2VCX - chains A and B; structure by X-ray diffraction, 2.10 A resolution.

[Chain A (and B)]
Name: Glutathione-requiring prostaglandin D synthase
Source organism: Homo sapiens
Notes: EC 5.3.99.2; chain B of this document is another copy of the same molecule, construct and numbering; everything in this record applies to it too
UniProtKB: O60760 (PTGD2_HUMAN); numbering as in UniProt (aligned over 1-199)
Chain sequence (199 residues; numbered 1 to 199; the number before each row is that of its first residue):
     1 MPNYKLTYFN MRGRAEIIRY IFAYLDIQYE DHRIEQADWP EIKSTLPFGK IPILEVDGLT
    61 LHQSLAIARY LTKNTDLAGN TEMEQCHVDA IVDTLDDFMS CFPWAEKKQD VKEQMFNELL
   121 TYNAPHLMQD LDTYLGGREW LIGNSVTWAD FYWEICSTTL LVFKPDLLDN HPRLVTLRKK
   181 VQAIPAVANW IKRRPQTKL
Not modelled in the structure: 1
Residues lining bound ligands: glutathione (GSH): Tyr8, Phe9, Arg14, Trp39, Lys43, Gly49, Lys50, Ile51, Pro52, Gln63, Ser64
Swiss-Prot annotation at these positions:
  - binding site (glutathione): Tyr8, Arg14, Trp39, Gly49 to Ile51, Gln63, Ser64

[Interface between chain A and chain B]
Contacting residue pairs - 51 pairs, chain A then chain B:
  Pro47(A) with Asp130(B)
  Phe48(A) with Ile91(B), hydrophobic; Thr94(B); Asp130(B); Leu131(B), hydrophobic; Tyr134(B), hydrophobic
  Leu59(A) with Met83(B), hydrophobic
  Thr60(A) with His87(B)
  Leu61(A) with Met83(B), hydrophobic; Cys86(B), hydrophobic; His87(B)
  His62(A) with Ala90(B); Thr94(B)
  Gln63(A) with Ala90(B); Asp93(B); Thr94(B), hydrogen bond; Asp97(B), hydrogen bond
  Ala66(A) with Cys86(B); Asp89(B); Ala90(B)
  Arg69(A) with Arg69(B); Asp89(B), salt bridge
  Tyr70(A) with Glu82(B); Met83(B); Cys86(B), hydrophobic
  Asn74(A) with Glu82(B), hydrogen bond
  Glu82(A) with Tyr70(B)
  Met83(A) with Leu59(B), hydrophobic; Leu61(B), hydrophobic; Tyr70(B)
  Gln85(A) with Lys73(B), hydrogen bond
  Cys86(A) with Leu61(B), hydrophobic; Ala66(B); Tyr70(B), hydrophobic
  His87(A) with Leu59(B); Leu61(B)
  Asp89(A) with Ala66(B); Arg69(B), salt bridge
  Ala90(A) with His62(B); Gln63(B); Ala66(B)
  Ile91(A) with Phe48(B), hydrophobic
  Asp93(A) with Gln63(B)
  Thr94(A) with Phe48(B); His62(B); Gln63(B), hydrogen bond
  Asp97(A) with Gln63(B), hydrogen bond
  Asp130(A) with Pro47(B); Phe48(B)
  Leu131(A) with Phe48(B), hydrophobic
  Tyr134(A) with Phe48(B), hydrophobic
Also at the interface, not in a pair above, chain A (30 interface residues in all): Val56, Leu65, Ile67, Lys73, Leu127
Also at the interface, not in a pair above, chain B (27 interface residues in all): Val56, Leu65, Ile67, Asn74

[Overview]
Chain A and chain B form an interface of 30 and 27 residues respectively; the contacts include 6 hydrogen
bonds and 2 salt bridges. Polar contacts include Arg69(A)-Asp89(B), Gln63(A)-Thr94(B) and Gln63(A)-Asp97(B).
Chain A binds glutathione. From UniProt: 8 glutathione-binding residues on chain A.
Both chains are Glutathione-requiring prostaglandin D synthase (Homo sapiens). Entry 2VCX (Complex structure
of prostaglandin D2 synthase at 2.1A) was determined by X-ray diffraction (same publication as 2VCQ, 2VCW,
2VCZ, 2VD0 and 2VD1).
